Entry 2A2U (X-ray diffraction, 2.50 A resolution); this record covers chains A and D of the 4 polymer chains in the assembly.

[Chain A (and D)]
Name: Protein (alpha-2U-globulin)
Source organism: Rattus norvegicus
Notes: chain D of this document is another copy of the same molecule, construct and numbering; everything in this record applies to it too
UniProtKB: P02761 (MUP_RAT); residues -18 to 162 here correspond to UniProt positions 1-181 (UniProt number = residue number + 19)
Chain sequence (181 residues; row label = number of the first residue in the row; numbers below 1 keep their minus sign (Met-18 is residue -18)):
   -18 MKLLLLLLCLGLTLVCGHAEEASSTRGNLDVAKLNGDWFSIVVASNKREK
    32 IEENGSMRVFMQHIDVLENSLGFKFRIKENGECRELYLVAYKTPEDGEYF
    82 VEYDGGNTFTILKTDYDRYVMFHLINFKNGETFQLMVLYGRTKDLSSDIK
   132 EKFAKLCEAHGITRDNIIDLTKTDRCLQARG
Unresolved in the structure: -18 to 0, 159-162
Disulfides: Cys64-Cys157
Swiss-Prot annotation at these positions:
  - glycosylation: Asn35 (N-linked (GlcNAc...) asparagine)

[Chain A / chain D interface]
Residue-residue contacts - 29 pairs, chain A then chain D:
  Glu49(A) with Asn110(D)
  Asn50(A) with Phe108(D); Asn110(D), hydrogen bond (side chain-backbone)
  Tyr72(A) with Phe81(D), hydrophobic; Glu83(D)
  Lys73(A) with Gly87(D); Phe108(D)
  Thr74(A) with Phe81(D)
  Pro75(A) with Gly87(D); Thr89(D); Ile106(D); Phe108(D), hydrophobic
  Glu76(A) with Thr89(D), hydrogen bond
  Phe81(A) with Tyr72(D), hydrophobic; Thr74(D); Phe81(D), hydrophobic
  Glu83(A) with Tyr72(D)
  Gly87(A) with Lys73(D); Pro75(D)
  Thr89(A) with Thr74(D); Pro75(D); Glu76(D), hydrogen bond
  Ile106(A) with Pro75(D)
  Phe108(A) with Asn50(D); Lys73(D); Pro75(D), hydrophobic
  Lys109(A) with Asn50(D)
  Asn110(A) with Glu49(D); Asn50(D), hydrogen bond (backbone-side chain)
Other interface residues (no listed pair), chain A (18 interface residues in all): Glu79, Asn88, Asn107
Other interface residues (no listed pair), chain D (17 interface residues in all): Glu79, Asn107, Lys109

[Summary]
18 residues of chain A face 17 of chain D across their interface, with 4 hydrogen bonds. Among the polar pairs
are Asn50(A)-Asn110(D) and Glu76(A)-Thr89(D).
Both chains are Protein (alpha-2U-globulin) (Rattus norvegicus). Entry 2A2U (The crystal structures of
A2U-globulin and its complex with a hyaline droplet inducer) was determined by X-ray diffraction (same
publication as 2A2G).
